PDB entry 7R7V | X-ray diffraction, 1.60 A resolution | chains A and C of the 3 polymer chains in the assembly

[Chain A]
Molecule: MHC class I antigen
Organism: Homo sapiens
UniProt: S6BVK3 (S6BVK3_HUMAN); residues 1-276 here correspond to UniProt positions 25-300 (UniProt number = residue number + 24)
Amino-acid sequence (278 residues; row label = number of the first residue in the row):
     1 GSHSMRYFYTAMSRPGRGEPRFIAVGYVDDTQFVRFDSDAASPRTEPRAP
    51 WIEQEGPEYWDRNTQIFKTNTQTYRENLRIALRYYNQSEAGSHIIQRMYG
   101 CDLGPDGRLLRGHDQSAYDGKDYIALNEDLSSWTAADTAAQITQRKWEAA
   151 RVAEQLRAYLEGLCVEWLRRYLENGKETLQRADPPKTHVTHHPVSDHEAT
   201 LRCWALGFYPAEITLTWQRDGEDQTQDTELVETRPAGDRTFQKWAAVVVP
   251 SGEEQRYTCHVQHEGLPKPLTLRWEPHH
Disordered / not traced: 277-278
Cystine bridges: Cys-101/Cys-164, Cys-203/Cys-259
Construct notes: expression tag (277-278)
What the authors report for this chain:
  - contacts within the chain: Arg-97/Asp-114 (hydrogen bond)
  - mutagenesis - N70S (Tm change 10 degC): increased stability in response to QW9S3T

[Chain C]
Molecule: Gln-ala-ser-gln-glu-val-lys-asn-trp
Amino-acid sequence (9 residues; row label = number of the first residue in the row):
     1 QASQEVKNW

[How chain A and chain C interact]
Residue-residue contacts - 41 pairs, chain A then chain C:
  Tyr-7(A) with Gln-1(C), hydrogen bond (side chain-backbone); Ala-2(C), hydrogen bond (side chain-backbone)
  Tyr-59(A) with Gln-1(C)
  Arg-62(A) with Gln-1(C), hydrogen bond; Ala-2(C), hydrogen bond (side chain-backbone); Gln-4(C), hydrogen bond
  Asn-63(A) with Gln-1(C), hydrogen bond; Ala-2(C), hydrogen bond (side chain-backbone)
  Ile-66(A) with Ala-2(C); Ser-3(C); Gln-4(C)
  Phe-67(A) with Ala-2(C), hydrophobic
  Thr-73(A) with Lys-7(C); Asn-8(C)
  Tyr-74(A) with Lys-7(C)
  Asn-77(A) with Lys-7(C), hydrogen bond (side chain-backbone); Asn-8(C); Trp-9(C), hydrogen bond (side chain-backbone)
  Ile-80(A) with Trp-9(C)
  Tyr-84(A) with Trp-9(C), hydrogen bond (side chain-backbone)
  Ile-95(A) with Trp-9(C), hydrophobic
  Arg-97(A) with Lys-7(C)
  Tyr-99(A) with Ala-2(C); Ser-3(C), hydrogen bond (side chain-backbone)
  Asp-114(A) with Lys-7(C), salt bridge
  Ala-117(A) with Trp-9(C)
  Tyr-123(A) with Trp-9(C), hydrophobic
  Thr-143(A) with Trp-9(C), hydrogen bond (side chain-backbone)
  Lys-146(A) with Trp-9(C), hydrogen bond (side chain-backbone)
  Trp-147(A) with Lys-7(C); Asn-8(C), hydrogen bond (side chain-backbone); Trp-9(C)
  Gln-155(A) with Glu-5(C)
  Leu-156(A) with Ser-3(C)
  Tyr-159(A) with Gln-1(C), hydrogen bond (side chain-backbone); Ala-2(C); Ser-3(C); Glu-5(C)
  Leu-163(A) with Gln-1(C)
  Trp-167(A) with Gln-1(C)
  Tyr-171(A) with Gln-1(C), hydrogen bond (side chain-backbone)
Also at the interface, not in a pair above, chain A (33 interface residues in all): Met-5, Tyr-9, Ala-81, Ser-116, Tyr-118, Trp-133, Val-152
Also at the interface, not in a pair above, chain C (9 interface residues in all): Val-6
Interface features reported in the paper:
  - residue pairs: Arg-97(A)/Glu-5(C) (water-mediated contact), Ser-116(A)/Trp-9(C) (water-mediated contact), Tyr-123(A)/Trp-9(C) (pi stacking), Gln-1(C)/Arg-62(A) (hydrogen bond), Gln-1(C)/Asn-63(A) (hydrogen bond)

[Summary]
Chain A and chain C form an interface of 33 and 9 residues respectively; the contacts include 16 hydrogen
bonds and 1 salt bridge. Polar contacts include Asp-114(A)/Lys-7(C), Tyr-7(A)/Gln-1(C) and Tyr-7(A)/Ala-2(C).
The authors report water-mediated contacts between Arg-97(A) and Glu-5(C) and Ser-116(A) and Trp-9(C); pi
stacking between Tyr-123(A) and Trp-9(C); hydrogen bonds between Gln-1(C) and Arg-62(A) and Gln-1(C) and
Asn-63(A). From the paper: N70S of chain A increases stability in response to QW9S3T; contacts within the
chain involving Arg-97(A) and Asp-114(A).
Here chain A is MHC class I antigen (Homo sapiens) and chain C is Gln-ala-ser-gln-glu-val-lys-asn-trp. Entry
7R7V (Crystal structure of HLA-B*5301 complex with an HIV-1 Gag-derived epitope QW9) was determined by X-ray
diffraction together with 7R7W, 7R7X, 7R7Y, 7R7Z and 7R80 from the same study.
